Entry 7Y4W (electron microscopy, 3.67 A resolution); this record covers chains C and E of the 10 polymer chains in the assembly.

# Chain C (and E)
Protein: Transitional endoplasmic reticulum ATPase
Organism: Homo sapiens
Notes: EC 3.6.4.6; chain E of this document is another copy of the same molecule, construct and numbering; everything in this record applies to it too
Reference sequence: P55072 (TERA_HUMAN); residues 21-806 here = UniProt positions 21-806
Amino-acid sequence (787 residues; row label = number of the first residue in the row):
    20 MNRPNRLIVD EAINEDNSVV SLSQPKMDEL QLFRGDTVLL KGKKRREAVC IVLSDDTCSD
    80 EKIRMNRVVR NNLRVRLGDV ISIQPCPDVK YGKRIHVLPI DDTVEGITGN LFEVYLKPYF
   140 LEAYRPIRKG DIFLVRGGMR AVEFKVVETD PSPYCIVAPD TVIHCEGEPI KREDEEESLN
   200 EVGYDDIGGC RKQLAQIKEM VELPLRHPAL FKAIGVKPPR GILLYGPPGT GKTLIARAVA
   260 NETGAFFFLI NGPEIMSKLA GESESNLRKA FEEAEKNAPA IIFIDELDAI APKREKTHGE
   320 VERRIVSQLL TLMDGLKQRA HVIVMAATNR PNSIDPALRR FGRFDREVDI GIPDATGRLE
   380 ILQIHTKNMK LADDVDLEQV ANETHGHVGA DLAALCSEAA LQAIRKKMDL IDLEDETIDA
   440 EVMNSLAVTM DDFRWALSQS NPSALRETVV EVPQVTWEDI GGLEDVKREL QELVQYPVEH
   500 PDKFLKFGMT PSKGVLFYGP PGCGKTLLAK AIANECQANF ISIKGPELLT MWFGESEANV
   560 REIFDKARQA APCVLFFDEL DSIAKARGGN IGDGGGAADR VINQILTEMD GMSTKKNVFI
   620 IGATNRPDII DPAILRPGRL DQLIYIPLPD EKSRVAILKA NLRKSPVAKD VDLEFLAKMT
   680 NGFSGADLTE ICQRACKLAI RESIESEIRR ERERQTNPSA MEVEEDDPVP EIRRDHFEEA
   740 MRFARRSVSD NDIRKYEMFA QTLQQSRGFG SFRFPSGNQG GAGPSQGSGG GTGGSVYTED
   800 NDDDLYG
Disordered / not traced: 20-22, 767-806 (chain E: 20-21, 775-806)
Differences from the reference sequence: initiating methionine (20)
Swiss-Prot annotation at these positions:
  - region: Thr797 to Gly806 (Interaction with UBXN6)
  - motif: Asp802 to Gly806 (PIM motif)
  - binding site (ATP): Pro247 to Leu253, Asn348, His384, Gly521 to Leu526
  - modified residue: Ser37 (Phosphoserine), Lys315 (N6,N6,N6-trimethyllysine), Thr436 (Phosphothreonine), Ser462 (Phosphoserine), Lys502 (N6-acetyllysine), Lys505 (N6-acetyllysine), Lys668 (N6-acetyllysine), Ser702 (Phosphoserine), Lys754 (N6-acetyllysine), Ser770 (Phosphoserine), Ser775 (Phosphoserine), Ser787 (Phosphoserine), Tyr805 (Phosphotyrosine)
  - natural variant: Arg95 (R95G: In IBMPFD1), Gly97 (G97E: In CMT2Y), Ile126 (I126F: In IBMPFD1; uncertain significance), Arg155 (R155C: In IBMPFD1; R155H: In FTDALS6 and IBMPFD1; R155L: In IBMPFD1; R155P: In IBMPFD1; R155S: In IBMPFD1), Arg159 (R159G: In FTDALS6; R159H: In IBMPFD1), Ala160 (A160T: In IBMPFD1; uncertain significance), Glu185 (E185K: In CMT2Y), Arg191 (R191Q: In FTDALS6 and IBMPFD1), Leu198 (L198W: In IBMPFD1), Ala232 (A232E: In IBMPFD1), Ile254 (I254F: In IBMPFD1; uncertain significance), Ile369 (I369T: In IBMPFD1; uncertain significance), 2 further natural variant entries in UniProt
  - mutagenesis: Phe52 to Asp55 (Abolishes interaction with NPLOC4; when associated with A-110), Arg53 (R53A: Minor effect on affinity for ATP and ADP), Arg86 (R86A: Strongly increased affinity for ATP. Strongly reduced affinity for ADP), Tyr110 (Y110A: Abolishes interaction with NPLOC4; when associated with 52-A--A-55), Arg113 to His115 (Severely reduced binding to DERL1), Phe131 (F131R: Severely reduced binding to DERL1), Leu140 (L140D: Severely reduced binding to DERL1), Asp179 (D179R: No effect on binding to DERL1), His183 (H183W: Severely reduced binding to DERL1), Lys251 (K251Q: Impairs ERAD degradation of HMGCR and does not inhibit interaction with RHBDD1; when associated with Q-524), Glu305 (E305Q: Defect in ubiquitin-dependent protein degradation by the proteasome; when associated with Q-578), Lys312 (K312A: Does not affect methylation by VCPKMT), 8 further mutagenesis entries in UniProt

# Interface between chain C and chain E
Contacting residue pairs (74; chain C residue first):
  Glu218(C) - Arg424(E)  salt bridge
  His226(C) - Leu432(E)
  Ala228(C) - Asp434(E)
  Leu229(C) - Leu432(E)
  Leu229(C) - Glu433(E)
  Leu229(C) - Asp434(E)
  Phe230(C) - Leu420(E)  hydrophobic
  Ala232(C) - Gly125(E)
  Ala232(C) - Arg159(E)  hydrogen bond (backbone-side chain)
  Val235(C) - Ser416(E)
  Val235(C) - Leu420(E)  hydrophobic
  Lys236(C) - Ser416(E)
  His317(C) - His317(E)  hydrogen bond (backbone-side chain)
  Glu319(C) - Glu321(E)
  Arg322(C) - His317(E)
  Arg322(C) - Glu321(E)  salt bridge
  Arg323(C) - Met275(E)  hydrogen bond (side chain-backbone)
  Arg323(C) - Ser276(E)  hydrogen bond (backbone-side chain)
  Arg323(C) - Lys277(E)
  Arg323(C) - Leu278(E)
  Arg323(C) - Ala279(E)  hydrogen bond (side chain-backbone)
  Arg323(C) - Ser282(E)
  Ser326(C) - Pro272(E)
  Ser326(C) - Met275(E)
  Ser326(C) - Ser276(E)
  Gln327(C) - Ser276(E)  hydrogen bond (backbone-side chain)
  Thr330(C) - Pro272(E)
  Thr330(C) - Glu273(E)  hydrogen bond (side chain-backbone)
  Arg359(C) - Glu305(E)  salt bridge
  Phe360(C) - Ala409(E)  hydrophobic
  Phe360(C) - Asp410(E)
  Phe360(C) - Ser462(E)
  Arg362(C) - Glu305(E)  salt bridge
  Glu491(C) - Arg700(E)  salt bridge
  Tyr495(C) - Ile703(E)  hydrophobic
  His499(C) - Ile703(E)
  Lys502(C) - Ile699(E)
  Lys502(C) - Ser702(E)  hydrogen bond
  Lys502(C) - Ile703(E)
  Phe506(C) - Lys663(E)  hydrogen bond (backbone-side chain)
  Phe506(C) - Ser664(E)
  Phe506(C) - Ile699(E)  hydrophobic
  Phe506(C) - Pro729(E)  hydrophobic
  Gly507(C) - Lys663(E)  hydrogen bond (backbone-side chain)
  Met508(C) - Lys663(E)
  Met508(C) - Gln692(E)
  Met508(C) - Lys696(E)
  Arg560(C) - Arg465(E)
  Arg586(C) - Ile590(E)
  Gly587(C) - Asn589(E)
  Gly591(C) - Asn589(E)
  Gly591(C) - Asp592(E)
  Asp592(C) - Ile590(E)
  Gly593(C) - Ile590(E)
  Gly593(C) - Asp592(E)
  Gly593(C) - Gly593(E)  hydrogen bond (backbone-backbone)
  Gly594(C) - Phe552(E)
  Gly594(C) - Ile590(E)
  Gly595(C) - Phe552(E)
  Arg599(C) - Phe552(E)
  Asn602(C) - Leu548(E)
  Thr606(C) - Pro545(E)
  Glu607(C) - Arg465(E)  salt bridge
  Gly610(C) - Arg465(E)
  Lys614(C) - Glu402(E)
  Lys615(C) - Ser459(E)  hydrogen bond (side chain-backbone)
  Thr761(C) - Arg744(E)  hydrogen bond (backbone-side chain)
  Leu762(C) - Arg744(E)
  Gln763(C) - Arg744(E)  hydrogen bond (backbone-side chain)
  Gln764(C) - Phe742(E)
  Gln764(C) - Ala743(E)  hydrogen bond (side chain-backbone)
  Gln764(C) - Arg744(E)
  Ser765(C) - Ala743(E)
  Arg766(C) - Arg744(E)
Other interface residues (no listed pair), chain C (58 interface residues in all): Lys231, Ile233, Arg313, Glu314, Leu329, Arg487, Phe503, Leu504, Lys505, Arg567, Thr613, Arg638
Other interface residues (no listed pair), chain E (62 interface residues in all): Met158, Pro247, Gly248, Lys315, Gly318, His406, Val407, Ile423, Glu435, Ile437, Arg453, Leu456, Ser457, Asn460, Pro461, Ala698, Pro727, Arg741

# Summary
58 residues of chain C face 62 of chain E across their interface; the contacts include 15 hydrogen bonds and 6
salt bridges. Polar pairs include Glu218(C)-Arg424(E), Arg322(C)-Glu321(E) and Arg359(C)-Glu305(E). From
UniProt: 15 ATP-binding residues and 24 mutagenesis sites on chain C.
Chain C and chain E are both Transitional endoplasmic reticulum ATPase (Homo sapiens); the structure, The
cryo-EM structure of human ERAD retro-translocation complex, was determined by electron microscopy (same
publication as 7Y53 and 7Y59).
